Entry 9LMR (electron microscopy, 3.70 A resolution); this record covers chains A and E of the 8 polymer chains in the assembly.

Chain A (and E):
Name: CD-NTase-associated protein 12
Source organism: Epilithonimonas lactis
Notes: EC 3.2.2.5; chain E of this document is another copy of the same molecule, construct and numbering; everything in this record applies to it too
UniProtKB: A0A085BE66 (A0A085BE66_9FLAO); residue numbers follow UniProt; this construct covers 1-312
Amino-acid sequence (312 residues; numbered 1 to 312; the number before each row is that of its first residue):
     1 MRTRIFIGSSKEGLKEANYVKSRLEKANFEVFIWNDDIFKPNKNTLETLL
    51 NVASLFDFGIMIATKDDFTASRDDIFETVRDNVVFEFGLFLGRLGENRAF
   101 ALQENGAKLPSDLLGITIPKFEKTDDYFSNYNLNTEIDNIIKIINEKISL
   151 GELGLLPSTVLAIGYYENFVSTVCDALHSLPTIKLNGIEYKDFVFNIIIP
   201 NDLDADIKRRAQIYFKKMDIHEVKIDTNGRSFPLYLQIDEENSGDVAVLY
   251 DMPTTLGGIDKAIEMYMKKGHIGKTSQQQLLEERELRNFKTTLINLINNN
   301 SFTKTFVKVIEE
Not modelled in the structure: 228-230, 242-244
Small-molecule neighbours: c-di-GMP (C2E; 9,9'-[(2R,3R,3aS,5S,7aR,9R,10R,10aS,12S,14aR)-3,5,10,12-tetrahydroxy-5,12-dioxidooctahydro-2H,7H-difuro[3,2-d:3',2'-j][1,3,7,9,2,8]tetraoxadiphosphacyclododecine-2,9-diyl]bis(2-amino-1,9-dihydro-6H-purin-6-one)): Gly-164, Tyr-165, Asn-168, Phe-169, Phe-232, Pro-233, Leu-234, Tyr-235, Leu-236, Asp-251, Met-252, Pro-253, Thr-254, Thr-255
Reported in the primary citation:
  - contacts within the chain: Glu-25/Lys-26, Glu-264/Lys-269
  - mutagenesis - E25K, K26E, F128A: decreased catalytic activity on c-di-GMP
  - mutagenesis - E86A, I272E: abolished catalytic activity on c-di-GMP
  - catalytic residues: Glu-86
  - conformationally variable residues (helix shift, loop rearrangement, side-chain flip): Arg-230, Gln-278, Phe-302
  - self-association interface (contacts with another copy of this molecule); pairs are residue here / residue on that copy: Ile-213/Phe-306 (hydrophobic contact)
  - binding site for c-di-GMP: Phe-232, Leu-234

Interface between chain A and chain E:
Residue-residue contacts (32):
  Asp-112(A) / Lys-43(E)  salt bridge
  Thr-117(A) / Lys-43(E)
  Lys-142(A) / Pro-41(E)
  Glu-146(A) / Thr-275(E)
  Glu-146(A) / Ser-276(E)
  Glu-146(A) / Gln-277(E)
  Lys-147(A) / His-271(E)
  Leu-150(A) / His-271(E)
  Leu-150(A) / Ile-272(E)
  Leu-150(A) / Gly-273(E)
  Leu-150(A) / Lys-274(E)
  Leu-150(A) / Thr-275(E)
  Gly-151(A) / Ile-272(E)
  Glu-152(A) / Gly-270(E)
  Glu-152(A) / His-271(E)  salt bridge
  Ile-163(A) / Ile-272(E)  hydrophobic
  Pro-181(A) / Lys-216(E)
  Thr-182(A) / Lys-216(E)
  Thr-292(A) / Ile-272(E)
  Asn-295(A) / Gly-273(E)
  Leu-296(A) / Ile-272(E)  hydrophobic
  Asn-299(A) / Asp-204(E)
  Asn-300(A) / Asp-204(E)
  Ser-301(A) / Asp-204(E)  hydrogen bond (backbone-side chain)
  Ser-301(A) / Arg-210(E)
  Ser-301(A) / Ile-213(E)
  Phe-302(A) / Arg-209(E)
  Phe-302(A) / Gln-212(E)
  Phe-302(A) / Ile-213(E)  hydrophobic
  Lys-304(A) / Asp-204(E)  salt bridge
  Lys-304(A) / Arg-210(E)
  Phe-306(A) / Ile-213(E)  hydrophobic
Interface residues without a listed pair, chain A (24 interface residues in all): Ser-149, Thr-159, Asp-175, His-178
Interface residues without a listed pair, chain E (17 interface residues in all): Ala-205

Overview:
Chain A and chain E form an interface of 24 and 17 residues respectively, with 1 hydrogen bond and 3 salt
bridges. Polar pairs include Asp-112(A)/Lys-43(E), Glu-152(A)/His-271(E) and Lys-304(A)/Asp-204(E). From the
paper: the catalytic residue Glu-86(A); E25K, K26E and F128A of chain A reduce catalytic activity on c-di-GMP;
5 substitutions were tested in all.
Chain A and chain E are both CD-NTase-associated protein 12 (Epilithonimonas lactis); the structure, Cryo-EM
structure of TIR-STING/c-di-GMP complex fiber, was determined by electron microscopy (same publication as
9LMQ).
